Entry 5VI8 (X-ray diffraction, 2.76 A resolution); this record covers chains C and D of the 10 polymer chains in the assembly.

== Chain C ==
Protein: DNA-directed RNA polymerase subunit beta
Source organism: Mycobacterium smegmatis (strain ATCC 700084 / mc(2)155)
Notes: EC 2.7.7.6
UniProtKB: P60281 (RPOB_MYCS2); residue numbers follow UniProt; this construct covers 1-1169
Amino-acid sequence (1169 residues; numbered 1 to 1169; the number before each row is that of its first residue):
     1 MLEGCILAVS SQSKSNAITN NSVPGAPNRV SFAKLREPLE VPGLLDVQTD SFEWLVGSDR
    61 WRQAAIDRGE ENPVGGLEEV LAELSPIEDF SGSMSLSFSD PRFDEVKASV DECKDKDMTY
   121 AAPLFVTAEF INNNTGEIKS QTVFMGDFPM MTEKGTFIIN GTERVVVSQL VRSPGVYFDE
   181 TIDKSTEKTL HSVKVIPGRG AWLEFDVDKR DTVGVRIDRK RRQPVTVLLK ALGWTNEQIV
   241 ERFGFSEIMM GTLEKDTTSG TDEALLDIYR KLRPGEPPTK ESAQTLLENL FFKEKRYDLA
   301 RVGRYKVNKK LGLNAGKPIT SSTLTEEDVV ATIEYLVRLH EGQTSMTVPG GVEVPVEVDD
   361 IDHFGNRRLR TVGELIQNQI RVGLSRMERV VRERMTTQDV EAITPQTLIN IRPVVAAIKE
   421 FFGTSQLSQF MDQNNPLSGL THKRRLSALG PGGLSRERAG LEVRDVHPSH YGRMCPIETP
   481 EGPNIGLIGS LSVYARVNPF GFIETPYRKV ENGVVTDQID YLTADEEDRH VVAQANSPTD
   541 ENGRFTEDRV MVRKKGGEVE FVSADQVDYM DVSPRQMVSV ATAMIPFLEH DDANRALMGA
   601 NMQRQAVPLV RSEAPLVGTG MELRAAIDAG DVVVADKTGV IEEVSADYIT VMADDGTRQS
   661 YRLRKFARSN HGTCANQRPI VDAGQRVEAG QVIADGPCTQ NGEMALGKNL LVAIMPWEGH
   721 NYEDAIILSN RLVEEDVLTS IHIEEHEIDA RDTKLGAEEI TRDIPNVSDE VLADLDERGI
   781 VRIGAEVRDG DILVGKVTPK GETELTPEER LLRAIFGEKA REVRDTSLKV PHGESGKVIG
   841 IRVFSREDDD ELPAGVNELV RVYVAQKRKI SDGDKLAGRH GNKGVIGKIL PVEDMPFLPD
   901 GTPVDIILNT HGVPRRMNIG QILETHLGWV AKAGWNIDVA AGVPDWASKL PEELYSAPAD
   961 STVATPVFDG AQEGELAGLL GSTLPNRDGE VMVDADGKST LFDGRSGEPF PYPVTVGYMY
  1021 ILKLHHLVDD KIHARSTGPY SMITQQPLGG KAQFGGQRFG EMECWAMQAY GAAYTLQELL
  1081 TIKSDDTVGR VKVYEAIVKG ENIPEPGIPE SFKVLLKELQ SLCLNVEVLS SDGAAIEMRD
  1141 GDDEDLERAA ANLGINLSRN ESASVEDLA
Unresolved in the structure: 1-20, 206-214, 312-322, 1140-1169

== Chain D ==
Protein: DNA-directed RNA polymerase subunit beta'
Source organism: Mycobacterium smegmatis (strain ATCC 700084 / mc(2)155)
Notes: EC 2.7.7.6
UniProtKB: A0QS66 (RPOC_MYCS2); numbering as in UniProt (aligned over 1-1317)
Amino-acid sequence (1317 residues; row label = number of the first residue in the row):
     1 MLDVNFFDEL RIGLATADDI RNWSYGEVKK PETINYRTLK PEKDGLFCEK IFGPTRDWEC
    61 YCGKYKRVRF KGIICERCGV EVTRAKVRRE RMGHIELAAP VTHIWYFKGV PSRLGYLLDL
   121 APKDLEKIIY FAAYVITSVD DEMRHNELST LEAEMAVEKK AVEDQRDADL EARAQKLEAD
   181 LAELEAEGAK SDVRRKVRDS GEREMRQLRD RAQRELDRLD EIWNTFTKLA PKQLIVDEVL
   241 YRELQDRYGE YFTGAMGAES IKKLIENFDI DAEAESLREV IRSGKGQKKL RALKRLKVVA
   301 AFQQSGNSPM GMVLDAVPVI PPELRPMVQL DGGRFATSDL NDLYRRVINR NNRLKRLIDL
   361 GAPEIIVNNE KRMLQESVDA LFDNGRRGRP VTGPGNRPLK SLSDLLKGKQ GRFRQNLLGK
   421 RVDYSGRSVI VVGPQLKLHQ CGLPKLMALE LFKPFVMKRL VDLNHAQNIK SAKRMVERQR
   481 PQVWDVLEEV IAEHPVLLNR APTLHRLGIQ AFEPQLVEGK AIQLHPLVCE AFNADFDGDQ
   541 MAVHLPLSAE AQAEARILML SSNNILSPAS GKPLAMPRLD MVTGLYYLTT LVEGATGEYQ
   601 AATKDAPEQG VYSSPAEAIM AMDRGALSVR AKIKVRLTEL RPPTDLEAQL FENGWKPGDA
   661 WTAETTLGRV MFNELLPKSY PFVNEQMHKK VQARIINDLA ERFPMIVVAQ TVDKLKDAGF
   721 YWATRSGVTV SMADVLVPPQ KQEILERHEA EADAIERKYQ RGALNHTERN ESLVKIWQDA
   781 TEEVGKALEE FYPADNPIIT IVKSGATGNL TQTRTLAGMK GLVTNPKGEF IPRPIKSSFR
   841 EGLTVLEYFI NTHGARKGLA DTALRTADSG YLTRRLVDVS QDVIVREHDC ETERGINVTL
   901 AERGPDGTLI RDAHVETSAF ARTLATDAVD ANGNVIIERG HDLGDPAIDA LLAAGITTVK
   961 VRSVLTCTSA TGVCAMCYGR SMATGKLVDI GEAVGIVAAQ SIGEPGTQLT MRTFHQGGVT
  1021 GGADIVGGLP RVQELFEARV PRNKAPIADV AGRVRLEESD KFFKITIVPD DGGEEVVYDK
  1081 LSKRQRLRVI THEDGTEGVL SDGDHVEVGD QLMEGAADPH EVLRVQGPRE VQIHLVKEVQ
  1141 EVYRAQGVSI HDKHIEVIVR QMLRRVTIID SGSTEFLPGS LTERAEFEAE NRRVVAEGGE
  1201 PAAGRPVLMG ITKASLATDS WLSAASFQET TRVLTDAAIN CRSDKLNGLK ENVIIGKLIP
  1261 AGTGISRYRN IQVQPTEEAR AAAYTIPSYE DQYYSPDFGQ ATGAAVPLDD YGYSDYR
Unresolved in the structure: 1-3, 907-909, 1011-1026, 1091-1097, 1196-1201, 1284-1317
UniProt features mapped onto this chain:
  - binding site (Zn(2+)): Cys60, Cys62, Cys75, Cys78, Cys890, Cys967, Cys974, Cys977
  - binding site (Mg(2+)): Asp535, Asp537, Asp539
Metal / ion sites: Zn2+ site 1: Cys60, Cys62, Cys75, Cys78; Mg2+: Asp537, Asp539; Zn2+ site 2: Cys890, Cys967, Cys974, Cys977

== Chain C / chain D interface ==
Contacting residue pairs (311; chain C residue first):
  Arg464(C) - Arg856(D)  hydrogen bond (backbone-side chain)
  Asp465(C) - Pro826(D)
  Val466(C) - His853(D)  hydrogen bond (backbone-side chain)
  Val466(C) - Arg856(D)
  His467(C) - Phe849(D)
  Tyr471(C) - Val845(D)
  Pro476(C) - Arg856(D)  hydrogen bond (backbone-side chain)
  Ile477(C) - Tyr848(D)  hydrophobic
  Ile477(C) - Thr852(D)
  Ile485(C) - Leu859(D)
  Gly486(C) - Arg856(D)
  Gln534(C) - Val845(D)
  Gln534(C) - Leu846(D)
  Val559(C) - Leu846(D)  hydrophobic
  Met577(C) - Val845(D)
  Met577(C) - Phe849(D)  hydrophobic
  Leu588(C) - Tyr848(D)
  Glu589(C) - Gly842(D)
  Glu589(C) - Leu843(D)  hydrogen bond (backbone-backbone)
  Glu589(C) - Tyr848(D)
  His590(C) - Phe839(D)  hydrogen bond (side chain-backbone)
  His590(C) - Arg840(D)
  His590(C) - Glu841(D)
  His590(C) - Gly842(D)  hydrogen bond (side chain-backbone)
  Asp591(C) - Phe839(D)
  Asp591(C) - Tyr848(D)  hydrogen bond (backbone-side chain)
  Asp592(C) - Phe839(D)
  Asp592(C) - Tyr848(D)
  Asp592(C) - Asn851(D)  hydrogen bond
  Ala593(C) - Tyr848(D)
  Ala593(C) - Thr852(D)
  Asn594(C) - Ala855(D)
  Asn594(C) - Leu859(D)
  Ala596(C) - Tyr848(D)
  Pro716(C) - Asp580(D)
  Pro716(C) - Ala723(D)
  Pro716(C) - Thr724(D)
  Pro716(C) - Val728(D)
  Trp717(C) - Thr724(D)
  Glu718(C) - Thr724(D)
  Glu718(C) - Arg725(D)  salt bridge
  Gly719(C) - Val432(D)
  Gly719(C) - Pro434(D)
  Gly719(C) - Phe720(D)
  His720(C) - Val432(D)
  His720(C) - Pro434(D)
  Asn721(C) - Asp580(D)
  Tyr722(C) - Val432(D)  hydrophobic
  Tyr722(C) - Pro526(D)  hydrogen bond (side chain-backbone)
  Tyr722(C) - Phe536(D)
  Tyr722(C) - Arg578(D)
  Tyr722(C) - Leu579(D)  hydrophobic
  Tyr722(C) - Asp580(D)
  Glu723(C) - Ala534(D)
  Glu723(C) - Phe536(D)  hydrogen bond (backbone-backbone)
  Glu723(C) - Arg578(D)  salt bridge
  Glu723(C) - Leu579(D)
  Arg751(C) - Gly332(D)  hydrogen bond (side chain-backbone)
  Lys754(C) - Leu39(D)
  Arg788(C) - Glu477(D)  hydrogen bond (side chain-backbone)
  Arg788(C) - Gln479(D)
  Glu802(C) - Arg56(D)  hydrogen bond (backbone-side chain)
  Glu804(C) - Glu59(D)
  Glu804(C) - Lys66(D)  salt bridge
  Asp872(C) - Ala521(D)
  Gly873(C) - Val429(D)
  Lys875(C) - Asp537(D)
  Lys883(C) - Asp537(D)
  Gly884(C) - Asp537(D)
  Val885(C) - Val429(D)  hydrophobic
  Val885(C) - Ile430(D)
  Val885(C) - Phe536(D)  hydrogen bond (backbone-backbone)
  Val885(C) - Asp537(D)
  Val885(C) - Gly538(D)
  Ile886(C) - Val431(D)
  Asn909(C) - Asp580(D)
  Thr910(C) - Val728(D)  hydrogen bond (side chain-backbone)
  Thr910(C) - Thr729(D)
  Thr910(C) - Val730(D)
  His911(C) - Asp580(D)  salt bridge
  His911(C) - Thr583(D)
  Pro914(C) - Val730(D)  hydrophobic
  Pro914(C) - Ile801(D)  hydrophobic
  Arg915(C) - Thr807(D)
  Arg915(C) - Gln812(D)
  Met917(C) - Thr815(D)  hydrogen bond
  Met917(C) - Leu816(D)  hydrophobic
  Met917(C) - Phe839(D)  hydrophobic
  Ile919(C) - Phe839(D)
  Ile922(C) - Ser731(D)
  Ile922(C) - Met732(D)
  His926(C) - Ser731(D)
  His926(C) - Met732(D)  hydrogen bond (side chain-backbone)
  Phe968(C) - Val845(D)  hydrophobic
  Phe968(C) - Tyr848(D)  hydrophobic
  Glu973(C) - Met732(D)
  Glu973(C) - Arg840(D)  salt bridge
  Glu973(C) - Glu841(D)
  Leu976(C) - Met732(D)  hydrophobic
  Asp996(C) - Ser731(D)
  Asp996(C) - Ala733(D)
  Lys998(C) - Thr729(D)
  Lys998(C) - Ser731(D)
  Lys998(C) - Asp734(D)  salt bridge
  Pro1011(C) - Arg725(D)
  Tyr1012(C) - Tyr587(D)  hydrogen bond
  Tyr1012(C) - Arg630(D)  hydrogen bond
  Tyr1012(C) - Arg725(D)
  Tyr1012(C) - Ser726(D)
  Tyr1012(C) - Gly727(D)
  Val1014(C) - Thr729(D)
  Thr1015(C) - Thr729(D)
  Thr1015(C) - Val730(D)  hydrogen bond (side chain-backbone)
  Thr1015(C) - Ser731(D)  hydrogen bond
  Val1028(C) - Val429(D)  hydrophobic
  Asp1029(C) - Lys520(D)  salt bridge
  Lys1031(C) - Arg427(D)
  Lys1031(C) - Ser428(D)
  Lys1031(C) - Gln540(D)
  Ile1032(C) - Arg427(D)
  Ile1032(C) - Ser428(D)
  Ile1032(C) - Lys520(D)
  His1033(C) - Gly426(D)
  His1033(C) - Arg427(D)  hydrogen bond (backbone-backbone)
  His1033(C) - Met447(D)
  Ala1034(C) - Ser425(D)
  Ala1034(C) - Gly426(D)
  Ala1034(C) - Met447(D)  hydrophobic
  Ala1034(C) - Glu450(D)
  Arg1035(C) - Asp423(D)  salt bridge
  Arg1035(C) - Tyr424(D)  hydrogen bond (backbone-backbone)
  Arg1035(C) - Ser425(D)  hydrogen bond (backbone-backbone)
  Arg1035(C) - Leu451(D)
  Ser1036(C) - Asp423(D)
  Ser1036(C) - Tyr424(D)  hydrogen bond (backbone-backbone)
  Ser1036(C) - Glu450(D)  hydrogen bond
  Tyr1040(C) - Asp423(D)  hydrogen bond
  Met1042(C) - Arg89(D)  hydrogen bond (backbone-side chain)
  Met1042(C) - Glu323(D)
  Ile1043(C) - Arg89(D)  hydrogen bond (backbone-side chain)
  Ile1043(C) - Glu323(D)
  Ile1043(C) - Pro326(D)  hydrophobic
  Ile1043(C) - Arg412(D)
  Thr1044(C) - Asn416(D)
  Gln1045(C) - Arg89(D)  hydrogen bond
  Gln1046(C) - Asn416(D)  hydrogen bond
  Gln1046(C) - Lys420(D)
  Pro1047(C) - Arg421(D)
  Pro1047(C) - Asp423(D)
  Leu1048(C) - Arg421(D)
  Gly1049(C) - Arg421(D)
  Phe1054(C) - Glu450(D)
  Gly1056(C) - Arg421(D)  hydrogen bond (backbone-side chain)
  Gly1056(C) - Val422(D)
  Gly1056(C) - Ser425(D)
  Gln1057(C) - Lys420(D)
  Gln1057(C) - Arg421(D)
  Gln1057(C) - Val422(D)  hydrogen bond (backbone-backbone)
  Gln1057(C) - Ser425(D)  hydrogen bond (backbone-side chain)
  Gln1057(C) - Gly426(D)
  Gln1057(C) - Arg427(D)
  Arg1058(C) - Arg414(D)  hydrogen bond (side chain-backbone)
  Arg1058(C) - Gln415(D)  hydrogen bond (side chain-backbone)
  Arg1058(C) - Gly419(D)
  Arg1058(C) - Lys420(D)
  Arg1058(C) - Arg421(D)
  Phe1059(C) - Gly419(D)
  Phe1059(C) - Lys420(D)  hydrogen bond (backbone-backbone)
  Phe1059(C) - Ile509(D)  hydrophobic
  Glu1061(C) - Leu418(D)
  Glu1061(C) - Arg874(D)  salt bridge
  Met1062(C) - Thr503(D)
  Glu1063(C) - Asn499(D)
  Glu1063(C) - Thr503(D)  hydrogen bond
  Glu1063(C) - Ile509(D)
  Cys1064(C) - Leu418(D)  hydrogen bond (side chain-backbone)
  Trp1065(C) - Arg874(D)
  Trp1065(C) - Val877(D)
  Trp1065(C) - Ile996(D)
  Trp1065(C) - Gln1000(D)
  Ala1066(C) - Thr503(D)
  Ala1066(C) - Arg506(D)
  Ala1066(C) - Gln1000(D)
  Met1067(C) - Ile509(D)  hydrophobic
  Met1067(C) - Met559(D)  hydrophobic
  Gln1068(C) - Ile996(D)
  Gln1068(C) - Leu1249(D)
  Gln1068(C) - Val1253(D)
  Gln1068(C) - Ile1259(D)
  Ala1069(C) - Arg506(D)  hydrogen bond (backbone-side chain)
  Ala1069(C) - Glu992(D)
  Ala1069(C) - Val997(D)  hydrophobic
  Ala1069(C) - Gln1000(D)
  Tyr1070(C) - Arg506(D)  hydrogen bond (side chain-backbone)
  Tyr1070(C) - Leu507(D)
  Tyr1070(C) - Ile509(D)  hydrogen bond (side chain-backbone)
  Tyr1070(C) - Gln510(D)
  Tyr1070(C) - Leu558(D)
  Tyr1070(C) - Met559(D)  hydrophobic
  Tyr1070(C) - Asn564(D)
  Gly1071(C) - Gly1262(D)
  Gly1071(C) - Thr1263(D)  hydrogen bond (backbone-backbone)
  Ala1072(C) - Glu554(D)
  Ala1073(C) - Glu554(D)  hydrogen bond (backbone-side chain)
  Ala1073(C) - Leu1258(D)
  Ala1073(C) - Ile1259(D)  hydrophobic
  Ala1073(C) - Thr1263(D)  hydrogen bond (backbone-side chain)
  Ala1073(C) - Gly1264(D)
  Tyr1074(C) - Glu550(D)
  Tyr1074(C) - Glu554(D)  hydrogen bond (backbone-side chain)
  Tyr1074(C) - Leu1258(D)
  Tyr1074(C) - Thr1263(D)
  Tyr1074(C) - Arg1269(D)
  Thr1075(C) - Leu497(D)
  Thr1075(C) - Ala551(D)
  Thr1075(C) - Glu554(D)  hydrogen bond
  Leu1076(C) - Ile1259(D)  hydrophobic
  Gln1077(C) - Gly1256(D)  hydrogen bond (side chain-backbone)
  Gln1077(C) - Leu1258(D)
  Glu1078(C) - Pro546(D)
  Glu1078(C) - Leu547(D)  hydrogen bond (side chain-backbone)
  Glu1078(C) - Ser548(D)  hydrogen bond (side chain-backbone)
  Glu1078(C) - Ala551(D)
  Leu1079(C) - Val422(D)
  Leu1079(C) - His544(D)
  Leu1080(C) - Lys420(D)  hydrogen bond (backbone-side chain)
  Leu1080(C) - Val1253(D)  hydrophobic
  Thr1081(C) - Gly1256(D)
  Lys1083(C) - Val422(D)
  Lys1083(C) - Asp423(D)  hydrogen bond (backbone-backbone)
  Lys1083(C) - Leu545(D)  hydrogen bond (side chain-backbone)
  Ser1084(C) - Lys420(D)
  Ser1084(C) - Arg421(D)
  Asp1085(C) - Asn416(D)
  Asp1085(C) - Lys420(D)  salt bridge
  Val1093(C) - Leu547(D)  hydrophobic
  Tyr1094(C) - Tyr424(D)
  Tyr1094(C) - Pro454(D)  hydrophobic
  Tyr1094(C) - Met457(D)
  Ile1097(C) - Pro454(D)
  Ile1097(C) - Phe455(D)  hydrophobic
  Ile1097(C) - Lys458(D)
  Val1098(C) - Lys458(D)
  Val1098(C) - Ile469(D)  hydrophobic
  Lys1099(C) - Lys458(D)
  Gly1100(C) - Lys458(D)
  Ile1103(C) - Leu547(D)
  Ile1103(C) - Ser548(D)
  Pro1109(C) - Lys420(D)
  Pro1109(C) - Ile1255(D)
  Pro1109(C) - Gly1256(D)
  Glu1110(C) - Arg89(D)  salt bridge
  Ser1111(C) - Asn416(D)  hydrogen bond (side chain-backbone)
  Ser1111(C) - Leu417(D)
  Ser1111(C) - Lys420(D)
  Phe1112(C) - Ile1254(D)
  Phe1112(C) - Ile1255(D)  hydrophobic
  Val1114(C) - Arg89(D)
  Leu1115(C) - Phe413(D)  hydrophobic
  Leu1115(C) - Leu417(D)  hydrophobic
  Lys1117(C) - Glu90(D)  hydrogen bond (side chain-backbone)
  Lys1117(C) - Pro321(D)
  Lys1117(C) - Leu324(D)
  Glu1118(C) - Leu405(D)
  Glu1118(C) - Leu406(D)
  Glu1118(C) - Arg412(D)  salt bridge
  Leu1119(C) - Leu406(D)  hydrophobic
  Leu1119(C) - Leu1234(D)  hydrophobic
  Gln1120(C) - Trp23(D)
  Gln1120(C) - Met92(D)
  Gln1120(C) - Pro318(D)
  Ser1121(C) - Pro318(D)
  Ser1121(C) - Ile320(D)
  Ser1121(C) - Phe382(D)
  Ser1121(C) - Leu402(D)
  Leu1122(C) - His103(D)  hydrogen bond (backbone-side chain)
  Leu1122(C) - Trp105(D)  hydrophobic
  Leu1122(C) - Leu402(D)  hydrophobic
  Cys1123(C) - Leu14(D)
  Cys1123(C) - Ala15(D)  hydrogen bond (backbone-backbone)
  Cys1123(C) - Ile20(D)  hydrophobic
  Cys1123(C) - Pro318(D)
  Cys1123(C) - Phe382(D)  hydrophobic
  Leu1124(C) - Gly13(D)
  Leu1124(C) - Trp23(D)
  Leu1124(C) - Trp105(D)  hydrophobic
  Leu1124(C) - Tyr106(D)
  Leu1124(C) - Leu1234(D)  hydrophobic
  Leu1124(C) - Ala1238(D)  hydrophobic
  Asn1125(C) - Arg11(D)
  Asn1125(C) - Ile12(D)
  Asn1125(C) - Gly13(D)  hydrogen bond (backbone-backbone)
  Asn1125(C) - Asp19(D)
  Asn1125(C) - Trp23(D)
  Val1126(C) - Arg11(D)
  Val1126(C) - Ile12(D)  hydrophobic
  Glu1127(C) - Leu10(D)
  Glu1127(C) - Arg11(D)  salt bridge
  Val1128(C) - Phe7(D)  hydrophobic
  Val1128(C) - Glu9(D)
  Val1128(C) - Leu10(D)  hydrophobic
  Leu1129(C) - Phe7(D)
  Leu1129(C) - Asp8(D)  hydrogen bond (backbone-backbone)
  Leu1129(C) - Glu9(D)  hydrogen bond (backbone-backbone)
  Leu1129(C) - Arg11(D)
  Ser1130(C) - Asp8(D)
  Ser1131(C) - Asp8(D)
  Ile1136(C) - Phe7(D)  hydrophobic
  Arg1139(C) - Tyr25(D)
  Arg1139(C) - Lys86(D)
  Arg1139(C) - Glu90(D)
Other interface residues (no listed pair), chain C (157 interface residues in all): Pro468, Cys475, Thr479, Met551, Pro574, Ile714, Met715, Asp724, Ala725, Thr803, Gly833, Gly887, Leu923, Gly974, Phe1010, Pro1013, Thr1037, Gly1060, Glu1105, Pro1106, Ile1108, Lys1113, Met1138
Other interface residues (no listed pair), chain D (176 interface residues in all): Asn5, Phe6, Arg67, Leu314, Val319, Gln329, Gly333, Tyr344, Pro444, Lys453, Arg478, Pro502, His505, Cys529, Asp535, Ala542, Gly808, Thr844, Ala860, Thr873, Ala993, Ser1243, Lys1257, Ala1261

== Overview ==
157 residues of chain C face 176 of chain D across their interface; the contacts include 60 hydrogen bonds and
13 salt bridges. Among the polar pairs are Glu718(C)-Arg725(D), Glu723(C)-Arg578(D) and Glu804(C)-Lys66(D).
UniProt lists 8 Zn2+-binding residues and 3 Mg2+-binding residues on chain D.
Here chain C is DNA-directed RNA polymerase subunit beta and chain D is DNA-directed RNA polymerase subunit
beta', both from Mycobacterium smegmatis (strain ATCC 700084 / mc(2)155). Entry 5VI8 (Structure of a
mycobacterium smegmatis transcription initiation complex with an upstream-fork promoter fragment) was
determined by X-ray diffraction (same publication as 5VI5).
